Entry 8YW4 (electron microscopy, 3.26 A resolution); this record covers chains R and P of the 6 polymer chains in the assembly.

# Chain R
Molecule: Gastric inhibitory polypeptide receptor
Organism: Homo sapiens
Reference sequence: P48546 (GIPR_HUMAN); residues 22-421 carry their UniProt numbers (400 of 573 residues fall inside the UniProt entry; the rest is not from it)
Sequence (573 residues; row label = number of the first residue in the row):
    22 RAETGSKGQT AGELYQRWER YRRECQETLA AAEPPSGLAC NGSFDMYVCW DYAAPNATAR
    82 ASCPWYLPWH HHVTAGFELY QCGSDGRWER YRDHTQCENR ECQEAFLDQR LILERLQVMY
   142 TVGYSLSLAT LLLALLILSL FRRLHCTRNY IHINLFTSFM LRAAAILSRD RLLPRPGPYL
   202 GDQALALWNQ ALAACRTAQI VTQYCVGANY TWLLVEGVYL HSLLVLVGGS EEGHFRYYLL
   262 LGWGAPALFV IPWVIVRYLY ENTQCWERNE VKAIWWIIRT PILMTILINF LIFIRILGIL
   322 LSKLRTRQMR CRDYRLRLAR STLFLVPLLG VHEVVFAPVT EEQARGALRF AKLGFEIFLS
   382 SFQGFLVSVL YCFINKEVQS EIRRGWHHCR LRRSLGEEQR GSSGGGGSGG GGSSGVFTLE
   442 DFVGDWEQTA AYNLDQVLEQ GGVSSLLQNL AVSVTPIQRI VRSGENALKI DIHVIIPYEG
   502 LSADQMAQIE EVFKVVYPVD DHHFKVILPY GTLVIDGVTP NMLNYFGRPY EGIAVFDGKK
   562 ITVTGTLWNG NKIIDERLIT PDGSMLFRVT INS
Disordered / not traced: 22-30, 49-126, 202-207, 330-333, 412-594
Differences from the reference sequence: conflict Thr95 (Ala in P48546), Glu99 (Val in P48546), Tyr101 (Arg in P48546), Arg108 (Gln in P48546), Glu110 (Gly in P48546), Arg111 (Leu in P48546), Tyr112 (Trp in P48546), Arg121 (Pro in P48546), Cys123 (Lys in P48546), Gln124 (Asn in P48546), Phe345 (Thr in P48546)
Swiss-Prot annotation at these positions:
  - glycosylation (N-linked (GlcNAc...) asparagine): Asn62, Asn77
Disulfides: Cys216-Cys286
From the paper describing this entry:
  - mutagenesis - R131E, P195K, R196Y (107.7-fold), R289A (4.6-fold): decreased signaling with retatrutide (chain P)

# Chain P
Molecule: retatrutide
Organism: Homo sapiens
Sequence (27 residues; each row starts with the number of its first residue):
     1 YAQGTFTSDY SIXLDKKAQA AFIEYLL
Modified positions: Ala2 (alpha-aminoisobutyric acid; AIB); 2ML (2-methylleucine) at position 13; Ala20 (alpha-aminoisobutyric acid; AIB)
From the paper describing this entry:
  - conformationally variable residues (helix shift): Leu27

# How chain R and chain P interact
Residue-residue contacts (39; chain R residue first):
  Ala32(R) - Asp15(P)
  Ala32(R) - Gln19(P)
  Leu35(R) - Gln19(P)
  Phe127(R) - 2ML_13(P)
  Phe127(R) - Lys17(P)
  Arg131(R) - 2ML_13(P)
  Arg131(R) - Lys17(P)
  Leu134(R) - Phe6(P)
  Leu134(R) - Asp9(P)
  Leu134(R) - Tyr10(P)  hydrophobic
  Leu134(R) - 2ML_13(P)
  Glu135(R) - Tyr10(P)
  Leu137(R) - Phe6(P)  hydrophobic
  Gln138(R) - Tyr10(P)  hydrogen bond
  Tyr141(R) - Gln3(P)
  Tyr145(R) - Gln3(P)  hydrogen bond
  Ile187(R) - Gln3(P)
  Arg190(R) - Thr7(P)  hydrogen bond
  Arg196(R) - Tyr10(P)  hydrogen bond (side chain-backbone)
  Arg196(R) - Ser11(P)  hydrogen bond (side chain-backbone)
  Arg196(R) - Leu14(P)
  Thr223(R) - Tyr1(P)
  Gln224(R) - Tyr1(P)  hydrogen bond
  Val227(R) - Tyr1(P)
  Glu288(R) - Thr7(P)  hydrogen bond
  Glu288(R) - Ser8(P)
  Glu288(R) - Ser11(P)  hydrogen bond (backbone-side chain)
  Arg289(R) - Ser11(P)  hydrogen bond (side chain-backbone)
  Arg289(R) - Ile12(P)
  Arg289(R) - Asp15(P)  salt bridge
  Asn290(R) - Ser8(P)  hydrogen bond (backbone-side chain)
  Trp296(R) - Tyr1(P)  hydrophobic
  Trp296(R) - Gly4(P)
  Arg300(R) - Tyr1(P)
  Leu374(R) - Thr5(P)
  Leu374(R) - Phe6(P)  hydrophobic
  Glu377(R) - Ala2(P)
  Ile378(R) - Ala2(P)
  Ile378(R) - Phe6(P)  hydrophobic
Interface residues without a listed pair, chain R (31 interface residues in all): Thr31, Tyr36, Trp39, Gln130, Pro197, Ile299, Phe371
Interface residues without a listed pair, chain P (22 interface residues in all): Lys16, Ala18, Phe22, Ile23, Leu26
The authors on this interface:
  - residue pairs: Ala32(R)-Asp15(P) (hydrogen bond), Tyr36(R)-Phe22(P) (pi stacking), Gln138(R)-Tyr10(P) (hydrogen bond), Arg289(R)-Ser11(P) (hydrogen bond), Asn290(R)-Ser8(P) (hydrogen bond)
  - interface residues, chain R: Glu135(R), Gln138(R)
  - interface residues, chain P: Tyr1(P), Gln3(P), Phe6(P), Thr7(P), Asp9(P)

# In short
The interface between chain R and chain P involves 31 residues on one side and 22 on the other, with 10
hydrogen bonds and 1 salt bridge. Among the polar pairs are Arg289(R)-Asp15(P), Gln138(R)-Tyr10(P) and
Tyr145(R)-Gln3(P). The authors report hydrogen bonds between Ala32(R) and Asp15(P), Gln138(R) and Tyr10(P) and
Arg289(R) and Ser11(P) among others; pi stacking between Tyr36(R) and Phe22(P). From the paper: R131E, P195K
and R196Y of chain R, among others, reduce signaling with retatrutide (chain P); interface residues Glu135(R),
Gln138(R) and Tyr1(P) among others.
Here chain R is Gastric inhibitory polypeptide receptor and chain P is retatrutide, both from Homo sapiens.
Entry 8YW4 (Cryo-EM structure of the retatrutide-bound human GIPR-Gs complex) was determined by electron
microscopy, deposited together with 8YW3 and 8YW5.
